PDB entry 4HD8 | X-ray diffraction, 2.30 A resolution | chains A and F

# Chain A
Molecule: NAD-dependent protein deacetylase sirtuin-3, mitochondrial
From: Homo sapiens
Notes: EC 3.5.1.-
Reference sequence: Q9NTG7 (SIR3_HUMAN); residue numbers follow UniProt; this construct covers 116-399
Chain sequence (284 residues; row label = number of the first residue in the row):
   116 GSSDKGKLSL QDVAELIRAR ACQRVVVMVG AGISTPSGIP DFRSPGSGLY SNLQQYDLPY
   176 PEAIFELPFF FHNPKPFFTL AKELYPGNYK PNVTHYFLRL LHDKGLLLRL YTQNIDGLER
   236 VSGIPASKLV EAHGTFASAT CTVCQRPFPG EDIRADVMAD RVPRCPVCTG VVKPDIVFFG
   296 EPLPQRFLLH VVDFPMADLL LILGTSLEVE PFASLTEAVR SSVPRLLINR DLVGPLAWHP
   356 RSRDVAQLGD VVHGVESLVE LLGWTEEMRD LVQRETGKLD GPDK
Disordered / not traced: 116-121, 158-169, 394-399
Ion coordination: Zn2+: Cys256, Cys259, Cys280, Cys283
Small-molecule neighbours: piceatannol (PIT): Glu177, Glu181, Pro183, Phe294, Gly295
Reported in the primary citation:
  - binding site for piceatannol: Glu181, Phe294

# Chain F
Molecule: Fluor-de-Lys peptide
Chain sequence (4 residues; row label = number of the first residue in the row):
     1 RHKK
Modified positions: Lys4 (N~6~-acetyl-N-(4-methyl-2-oxo-2H-chromen-7-yl)-L-lysinamide; FDL)

# Interface between chain A and chain F
Residue-residue contacts (17):
  Phe180(A) with Lys4(F)
  Ile230(A) with Lys4(F)
  His248(A) with Lys4(F)
  Ile291(A) with Lys4(F)
  Val292(A) with Lys4(F)
  Phe293(A) with Lys4(F)
  Phe294(A) with Lys4(F)
  Gly295(A) with Lys3(F); Lys4(F), hydrogen bond (backbone-backbone)
  Glu296(A) with Lys3(F); Lys4(F), hydrogen bond (backbone-backbone)
  Pro297(A) with His2(F); Lys3(F)
  Leu298(A) with His2(F), hydrogen bond (backbone-backbone); Lys4(F)
  Phe302(A) with His2(F)
  Pro326(A) with His2(F)
Interface residues without a listed pair, chain A (15 interface residues in all): His305, Val324

# Summary
15 residues of chain A and 3 residues of chain F are in contact; the contacts include 3 hydrogen bonds.
Main-chain hydrogen bonds include Gly295(A)-Lys4(F), Glu296(A)-Lys4(F) and Leu298(A)-His2(F). Ligands of chain
A: piceatannol. Cys256(A), Cys259(A), Cys280(A) and Cys283(A) form the Zn2+ site. The paper reports a binding
site for piceatannol at Glu181(A) and Phe294(A).
Here chain A is NAD-dependent protein deacetylase sirtuin-3, mitochondrial (Homo sapiens) and chain F is
Fluor-de-Lys peptide. Entry 4HD8 (Crystal structure of human Sirt3 in complex with Fluor-de-Lys peptide and
piceatannol) was determined by X-ray diffraction, deposited together with 4HDA.
